7X8R - chains B and G of the 5 polymer chains in the assembly; structure by electron microscopy, 2.61 A resolution.

== Chain B ==
Molecule: Guanine nucleotide-binding protein G(I)/G(S)/G(T) subunit beta-1
Organism: Rattus norvegicus
UniProtKB: P54311 (GBB1_RAT); numbering as in UniProt (aligned over 2-340)
Amino-acid sequence (345 residues; each row starts with the number of its first residue; numbers below 1 keep their minus sign (Met-4 is residue -4)):
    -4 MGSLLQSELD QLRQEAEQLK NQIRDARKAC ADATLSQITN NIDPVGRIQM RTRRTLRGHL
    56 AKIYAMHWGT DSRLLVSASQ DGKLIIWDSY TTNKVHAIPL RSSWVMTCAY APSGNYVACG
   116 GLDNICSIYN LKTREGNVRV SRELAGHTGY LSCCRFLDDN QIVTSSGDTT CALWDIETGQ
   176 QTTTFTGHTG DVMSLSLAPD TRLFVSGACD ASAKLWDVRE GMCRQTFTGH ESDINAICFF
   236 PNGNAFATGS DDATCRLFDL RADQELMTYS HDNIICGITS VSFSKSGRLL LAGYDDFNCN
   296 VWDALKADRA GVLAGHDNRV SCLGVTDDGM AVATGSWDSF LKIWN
Not modelled in the structure: -4 to 2
Sequence notes: initiating methionine (-4); expression tag (-3 to 1)
Curated features (UniProtKB/Swiss-Prot):
  - modified residue: Ser2 (N-acetylserine), His266 (Phosphohistidine)

== Chain G ==
Molecule: Guanine nucleotide-binding protein G(I)/G(S)/G(O) subunit gamma-2
Organism: Homo sapiens
UniProtKB: P59768 (GBG2_HUMAN); numbering as in UniProt (aligned over 2-71)
Amino-acid sequence (70 residues; numbered 2 to 71; the number before each row is that of its first residue):
     2 ASNNTASIAQ ARKLVEQLKM EANIDRIKVS KAAADLMAYC EAHAKEDPLL TPVPASENPF
    62 REKKFFCAIL
Not modelled in the structure: 2-7, 63-71
Curated features (UniProtKB/Swiss-Prot):
  - modified residue: Ala2 (N-acetylalanine), Cys68 (Cysteine methyl ester)
  - lipidation: Cys68 (S-geranylgeranyl cysteine)

== How chain B and chain G interact ==
Contacting residue pairs (84):
  Leu7(B) - Ile9(G)
  Leu7(B) - Ala12(G)  hydrophobic
  Leu7(B) - Arg13(G)
  Leu7(B) - Val16(G)  hydrophobic
  Glu10(B) - Val16(G)
  Glu10(B) - Lys20(G)
  Ala11(B) - Leu19(G)
  Leu14(B) - Val16(G)
  Leu14(B) - Leu19(G)  hydrophobic
  Leu14(B) - Lys20(G)
  Gln17(B) - Ala23(G)
  Ile18(B) - Leu19(G)  hydrophobic
  Ile18(B) - Ala23(G)  hydrophobic
  Ala21(B) - Arg27(G)
  Ala24(B) - Lys29(G)
  Cys25(B) - Arg27(G)
  Cys25(B) - Lys29(G)
  Cys25(B) - Val30(G)  hydrogen bond (backbone-backbone)
  Ala26(B) - Val30(G)  hydrophobic
  Asp27(B) - Lys29(G)
  Asp27(B) - Val30(G)
  Asp27(B) - Ser31(G)  hydrogen bond
  Ala28(B) - Val30(G)
  Leu30(B) - Ala34(G)  hydrophobic
  Ile33(B) - Met38(G)  hydrophobic
  Thr34(B) - Met38(G)
  Ile37(B) - Met38(G)  hydrophobic
  Val40(B) - Leu51(G)  hydrophobic
  Ile43(B) - Leu50(G)
  Met45(B) - Leu50(G)  hydrophobic
  Arg48(B) - Phe61(G)
  Arg49(B) - Pro60(G)  hydrogen bond (side chain-backbone)
  Arg49(B) - Phe61(G)
  Arg49(B) - Arg62(G)
  Ser84(B) - Phe61(G)
  Tyr85(B) - Pro60(G)
  Tyr85(B) - Phe61(G)  hydrophobic
  Met217(B) - Met21(G)  hydrophobic
  Cys218(B) - Gln18(G)  hydrogen bond (backbone-side chain)
  Cys218(B) - Met21(G)
  Cys218(B) - Glu22(G)
  Arg219(B) - Glu22(G)
  Gln220(B) - Glu22(G)
  Thr221(B) - Glu22(G)  hydrogen bond
  Phe235(B) - Leu37(G)  hydrophobic
  Phe235(B) - Tyr40(G)  hydrophobic
  Phe235(B) - Cys41(G)  hydrophobic
  Pro236(B) - Tyr40(G)
  Asn237(B) - Tyr40(G)
  Leu252(B) - Leu37(G)  hydrophobic
  Asp254(B) - Ala33(G)
  Arg256(B) - Arg27(G)
  Arg256(B) - Ile28(G)
  Arg256(B) - Asp36(G)  salt bridge
  Ala257(B) - Val30(G)  hydrophobic
  Asp258(B) - Ile25(G)
  Asp258(B) - Arg27(G)  salt bridge
  Gln259(B) - Val30(G)
  Leu261(B) - Val30(G)  hydrophobic
  Leu261(B) - Leu37(G)  hydrophobic
  Ser279(B) - Asp48(G)  hydrogen bond
  Lys280(B) - Glu47(G)
  Lys280(B) - Asp48(G)  hydrogen bond (backbone-side chain)
  Ser281(B) - Tyr40(G)
  Ser281(B) - Cys41(G)
  Ser281(B) - His44(G)
  Ser281(B) - Asp48(G)  hydrogen bond
  Gly282(B) - Cys41(G)
  Arg283(B) - Cys41(G)
  Arg283(B) - Leu51(G)
  Leu284(B) - Leu51(G)  hydrophobic
  Leu300(B) - Cys41(G)  hydrophobic
  Asp323(B) - Pro49(G)
  Gly324(B) - Pro49(G)
  Gly324(B) - Leu50(G)
  Met325(B) - Pro49(G)  hydrophobic
  Met325(B) - Leu50(G)
  Met325(B) - Val54(G)  hydrophobic
  Met325(B) - Glu58(G)
  Met325(B) - Pro60(G)
  Ala326(B) - Phe61(G)  hydrophobic
  Ile338(B) - Phe61(G)  hydrophobic
  Asn340(B) - Asn59(G)  hydrogen bond
  Asn340(B) - Phe61(G)
Interface residues without a listed pair, chain B (59 interface residues in all): Glu3, Leu4, Lys15, Trp63, Lys209, Ala240, Val320, Val327
Interface residues without a listed pair, chain G (39 interface residues in all): Ser8, Leu15, Asp26, Ala45

== Overview ==
Chain B and chain G form an interface of 59 and 39 residues respectively, with 9 hydrogen bonds and 2 salt
bridges. Polar pairs include Arg256(B)-Asp36(G), Asp258(B)-Arg27(G) and Asp27(B)-Ser31(G).
Chain B is Guanine nucleotide-binding protein G(I)/G(S)/G(T) subunit beta-1 (Rattus norvegicus) and chain G is
Guanine nucleotide-binding protein G(I)/G(S)/G(O) subunit gamma-2 (Homo sapiens); the structure, Cryo-EM
structure of the Boc5-bound hGLP-1R-Gs complex, was determined by electron microscopy together with 7X8S from
the same study.
